Entry 7DYA (X-ray diffraction, 2.20 A resolution); this record covers chains A and F of the 6 polymer chains in the assembly.

Chain A (and F):
Name: Ferritin
From: Thermotoga maritima (strain ATCC 43589 / MSB8 / DSM 3109 / JCM 10099)
Notes: EC 1.16.3.2; chain F of this document is another copy of the same molecule, construct and numbering; everything in this record applies to it too
UniProt: Q9X0L2 (Q9X0L2_THEMA); numbering as in UniProt (aligned over 1-164)
Amino-acid sequence (164 residues; numbered 1 to 164; the number before each row is that of its first residue):
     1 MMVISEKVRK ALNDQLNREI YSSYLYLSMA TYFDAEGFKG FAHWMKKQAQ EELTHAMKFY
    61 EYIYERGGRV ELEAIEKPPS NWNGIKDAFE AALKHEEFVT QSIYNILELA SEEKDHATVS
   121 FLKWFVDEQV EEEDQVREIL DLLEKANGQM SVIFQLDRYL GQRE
Bound ions: Fe ion site 1: E19, E52, H55; Ca2+: E51, E132, Q135; Fe ion site 2: E52, E96, E132
Reported in the primary citation:
  - Ca2+ coordination: E51, E132

Interface between chain A and chain F:
Contacting residue pairs (19):
  E97(A) - V3(F)
  Y104(A) - R66(F)
  Y104(A) - H116(F)
  Y104(A) - A117(F)  hydrogen bond (side chain-backbone)
  L107(A) - H116(F)
  E108(A) - K114(F)  salt bridge
  E108(A) - H116(F)  salt bridge
  K123(A) - S120(F)  hydrogen bond
  K123(A) - K123(F)
  V126(A) - H116(F)
  V126(A) - A117(F)  hydrophobic
  D127(A) - S120(F)  hydrogen bond
  V130(A) - E65(F)
  V130(A) - R66(F)
  V130(A) - A117(F)  hydrophobic
  E133(A) - R66(F)  salt bridge
  D134(A) - E65(F)
  R137(A) - V3(F)
  R137(A) - E65(F)
Also at the interface, not in a pair above, chain A (12 interface residues in all): K94
Also at the interface, not in a pair above, chain F (12 interface residues in all): M1, Y62, D115, F121

Summary:
Chain A and chain F each contribute 12 residues to their interface; the contacts include 3 hydrogen bonds and
3 salt bridges. Polar pairs include E108(A)-K114(F), E108(A)-H116(F) and E133(A)-R66(F). E19(A), E52(A) and
H55(A) coordinate Fe ion site 1. E51(A), E132(A) and Q135(A) form the Ca2+ site. From the paper: Ca2+
coordination by E51(A) and E132(A).
Chain A and chain F are both Ferritin (Thermotoga maritima (strain ATCC 43589 / MSB8 / DSM 3109 / JCM 10099));
the structure, Crystal structure of TmFtn with calcium ions, was determined by X-ray diffraction together with
7DY8, 7DY9 and 7DYB from the same study.
